Entry 7X7N (electron microscopy, 4.47 A resolution (low resolution: residue-level contacts below are approximate; hydrogen-bond / salt-bridge calls are withheld)); this record covers chains F and G of the 9 polymer chains in the assembly.

== Chain F (and G) ==
Molecule: Synthetic peptide SIH-5
Notes: chain G of this document is another copy of the same molecule, construct and numbering; everything in this record applies to it too
Chain sequence (38 residues; numbered 1 to 38; the number before each row is that of its first residue):
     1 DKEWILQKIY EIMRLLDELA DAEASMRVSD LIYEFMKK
Modified / non-standard residues: A20 (D-alanine; DAL); A22 (alpha-aminoisobutyric acid; AIB)

== How chain F and chain G interact ==
Residue-residue contacts (13; chain F residue first):
  D1(F) - F35(G)
  I5(F) - F35(G)
  K8(F) - I9(G)
  K8(F) - V28(G)
  K8(F) - L31(G)
  I9(F) - I9(G)
  L19(F) - L19(G)
  D21(F) - L19(G)
  L31(F) - K8(G)
  L31(F) - E11(G)
  E34(F) - W4(G)
  E34(F) - K8(G)
  F35(F) - K8(G)
Other interface residues (no listed pair), chain F (14 interface residues in all): I12, L16, A24, V28, I32
Other interface residues (no listed pair), chain G (12 interface residues in all): I5, I12, L15, I32

== In short ==
14 residues of chain F and 12 residues of chain G are in contact.
Both chains are Synthetic peptide SIH-5. Entry 7X7N (3D model of the 3-RBD up single trimeric spike protein of
SARS-CoV2 in the presence of ...) was determined by electron microscopy.
